PDB entry 5A0C | X-ray diffraction, 2.10 A resolution | chain A

== Chain A ==
Protein: Neutrophil elastase
From: Homo sapiens
Notes: EC 3.4.21.37
UniProt: P08246 (ELNE_HUMAN); the construct has insertions or renumbered stretches relative to UniProt, so the offset changes along the chain: 16-36 = UniProt 30-50; 38-66 = UniProt 51-79; 68-94 = UniProt 80-106; 96-152 = UniProt 107-163; 5 more segments
Amino-acid sequence (218 residues; row label = number of the first residue in the row; note: 19 numbers in that range are skipped by the numbering (no residue carries them; nothing is unmodelled there)):
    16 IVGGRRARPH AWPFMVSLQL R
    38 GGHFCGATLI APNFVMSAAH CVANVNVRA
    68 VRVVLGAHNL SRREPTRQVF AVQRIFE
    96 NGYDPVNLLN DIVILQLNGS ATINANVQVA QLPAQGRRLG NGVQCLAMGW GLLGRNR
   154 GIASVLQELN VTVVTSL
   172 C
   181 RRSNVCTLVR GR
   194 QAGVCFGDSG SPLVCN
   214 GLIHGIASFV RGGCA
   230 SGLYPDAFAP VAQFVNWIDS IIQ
Swiss-Prot annotation at these positions:
  - active site (Charge relay system): His57, Asp106, Ser202
  - glycosylation (N-linked (GlcNAc...) asparagine): Asn76, Asn113, Asn163
Disulfides: Cys42-Cys58, Cys140-Cys208, Cys172-Cys186, Cys198-Cys227
Covalent attachments: glycan linked to Asn113, Asn163

== Overview ==
UniProt lists 3 active-site residues.
Chain A is Neutrophil elastase (Homo sapiens); the structure, Crystal Structure of human neutrophil elastase
in complex with a dihydropyrimidone inhibitor, was determined by X-ray diffraction together with 5A09, 5A0A
and 5A0B from the same study.
